Entry 6TVT (X-ray diffraction, 2.20 A resolution); this record covers chains C and E of the 6 polymer chains in the assembly.

== Chain C (and E) ==
Protein: Hemagglutinin HA1
Source organism: Influenza A virus (A/harbour seal/Germany/1/2014(H10N7))
Notes: chain E of this document is another copy of the same molecule, construct and numbering; everything in this record applies to it too
UniProtKB: A0A0A7HR51 (A0A0A7HR51_9INFA); aligned to UniProt positions 10-331 over residues 1-322 (the alignment contains insertions or deletions, so no single offset holds)
Amino-acid sequence (324 residues; numbered -1 to 322; the number before each row is that of its first residue; numbers below 1 keep their minus sign (Asp-1 is residue -1)):
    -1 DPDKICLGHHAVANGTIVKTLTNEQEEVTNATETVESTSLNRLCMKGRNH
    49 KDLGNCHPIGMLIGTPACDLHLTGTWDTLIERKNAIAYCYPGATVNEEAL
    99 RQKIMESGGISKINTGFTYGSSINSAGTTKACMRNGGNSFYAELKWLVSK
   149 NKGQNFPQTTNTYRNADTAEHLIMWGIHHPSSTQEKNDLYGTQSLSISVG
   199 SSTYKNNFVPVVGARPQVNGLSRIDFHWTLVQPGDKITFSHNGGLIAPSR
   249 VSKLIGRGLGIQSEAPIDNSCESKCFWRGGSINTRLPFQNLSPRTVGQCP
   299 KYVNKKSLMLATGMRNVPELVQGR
Unresolved in the structure: 211-218, 318-322 (chain E: 212-217, 318-322)
Construct notes: expression tag (-1 to 0)
Cystine bridges: Cys42-Cys269, Cys54-Cys66, Cys87-Cys130, Cys273-Cys297
Metal / ion sites: Ca2+: Glu104 (together with N-acetylglucosamine) (shared with 1 residue of chain B; 1 residue of chain D)

== How chain C and chain E interact ==
Pairs across the interface (9; chain C residue first):
  His177(C) - Lys203(E)  hydrogen bond (backbone-side chain)
  Pro178(C) - Lys203(E)  hydrogen bond (backbone-side chain)
  Val209(C) - Lys203(E)  hydrogen bond (backbone-side chain)
  Val209(C) - Asn205(E)
  Val210(C) - Ser196(E)
  Val210(C) - Asn205(E)
  Leu219(C) - Lys203(E)  hydrogen bond (backbone-side chain)
  Arg221(C) - Ser200(E)  hydrogen bond (side chain-backbone)
  Arg221(C) - Lys203(E)
Other interface residues (no listed pair), chain C (7 interface residues in all): Ser179
Other interface residues (no listed pair), chain E (5 interface residues in all): Thr201

== In short ==
Chain C and chain E form an interface of 7 and 5 residues respectively; the contacts include 5 hydrogen bonds.
Among the polar pairs are His177(C)-Lys203(E), Pro178(C)-Lys203(E) and Val209(C)-Lys203(E).
Chain C and chain E are both Hemagglutinin HA1 (Influenza A virus (A/harbour seal/Germany/1/2014(H10N7))); the
structure, Crystal structure of the haemagglutinin mutant (Gln226Leu, Del228) from an H10N7 seal influenza
virus isolated in ..., was determined by X-ray diffraction (same publication as 6TJW, 6TJY, 6TVA, 6TVB, 6TVC,
6TVD and 9 further entries).
